Entry 6K0B (electron microscopy, 4.30 A resolution (low resolution: residue-level contacts below are approximate; hydrogen-bond / salt-bridge calls are withheld)); this record covers chains X and D of the 14 polymer chains in the assembly.

Chain X:
Molecule: RPR
From: Methanocaldococcus jannaschii
Notes: fragment: rpr
Sequence (258 nucleotides; numbered -1 to 256; the number before each row is that of its first residue; numbers below 1 keep their minus sign (G-1 is residue -1)):
    -1 GGAGGGGGCU GGUGACUUUC CCCUCUUUAA GAGGGGAGGA AGUUCCGCCC ACCCCAUUUA
    59 UGGGCAGCGU CCCCUGAGAA GGGGCGGGAG AUGCAGCAGA AACGACACGG CUCCGGAAGA
   119 GAUGACGAUG AUAGUGAAAG UUGAGGACUU CCGGAGAACC GGUGAAACGG GCAUCUCCCC
   179 UGCCCGGGGU GCAAGCCGGU UUCGGCGCUU AGCCGAAUGU CACCGAAAUU ACAGAAGGCG
   239 GGCUAUAGCC CCCAUUUU
What the authors report for this chain:
  - catalytic residues: G40, U41, A233, A234 (proposed by the authors, not directly observed)
  - catalytic residues: U42
  - mutagenesis - U42A, U42DEL: decreased catalytic activity

Chain D:
Molecule: Ribonuclease P protein component 3
From: Methanocaldococcus jannaschii (strain ATCC 43067 / DSM 2661 / JAL-1 / JCM 10045 / NBRC 100440)
Notes: EC 3.1.26.5; fragment: Rpp30
UniProtKB: Q58539 (RNP3_METJA); numbering as in UniProt (aligned over 1-232)
Amino-acid sequence (232 residues; each row starts with the number of its first residue):
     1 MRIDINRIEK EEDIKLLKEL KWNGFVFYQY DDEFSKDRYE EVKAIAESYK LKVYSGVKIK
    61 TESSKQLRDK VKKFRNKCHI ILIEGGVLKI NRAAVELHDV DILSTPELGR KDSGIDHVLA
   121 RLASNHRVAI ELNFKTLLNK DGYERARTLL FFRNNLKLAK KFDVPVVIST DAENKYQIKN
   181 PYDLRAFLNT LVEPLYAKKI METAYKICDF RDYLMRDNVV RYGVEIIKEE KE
Unresolved in the structure: 1

How chain X and chain D interact:
Pairs across the interface (16):
  C14(X) with Arg185(D); Lys198(D)
  U15(X) with Tyr182(D); Arg185(D); Lys198(D)
  U16(X) with Lys21(D); Tyr182(D)
  U17(X) with Tyr182(D)
  U26(X) with Lys50(D)
  A27(X) with Lys18(D)
  A28(X) with Lys18(D); Leu20(D); Lys21(D); Trp22(D); Asn23(D)
  G29(X) with Lys21(D)
Interface residues without a listed pair, chain X (9 interface residues in all): A13
Interface residues without a listed pair, chain D (11 interface residues in all): Arg2, Leu195

Summary:
9 residues of chain X and 11 residues of chain D are in contact. From the paper: catalytic residues G40(X),
U41(X) and A233(X) among others; U42A and U42DEL of chain X reduce catalytic activity.
Here chain X is RPR (Methanocaldococcus jannaschii) and chain D is Ribonuclease P protein component 3
(Methanocaldococcus jannaschii (strain ATCC 43067 / DSM 2661 / JAL-1 / JCM 10045 / NBRC 100440)). Entry 6K0B
(cryo-EM structure of archaeal Ribonuclease P with mature tRNA) was determined by electron microscopy,
deposited together with 6K0A.
